6NKS - chains A and D of the 4 polymer chains in the assembly; structure by X-ray diffraction, 2.35 A resolution.

== Chain A ==
Protein: DNA polymerase beta
Source organism: Homo sapiens
Notes: EC 2.7.7.7, 4.2.99.-
UniProt: P06746 (DPOLB_HUMAN); numbering as in UniProt (aligned over 1-335)
Chain sequence (335 residues; each row starts with the number of its first residue):
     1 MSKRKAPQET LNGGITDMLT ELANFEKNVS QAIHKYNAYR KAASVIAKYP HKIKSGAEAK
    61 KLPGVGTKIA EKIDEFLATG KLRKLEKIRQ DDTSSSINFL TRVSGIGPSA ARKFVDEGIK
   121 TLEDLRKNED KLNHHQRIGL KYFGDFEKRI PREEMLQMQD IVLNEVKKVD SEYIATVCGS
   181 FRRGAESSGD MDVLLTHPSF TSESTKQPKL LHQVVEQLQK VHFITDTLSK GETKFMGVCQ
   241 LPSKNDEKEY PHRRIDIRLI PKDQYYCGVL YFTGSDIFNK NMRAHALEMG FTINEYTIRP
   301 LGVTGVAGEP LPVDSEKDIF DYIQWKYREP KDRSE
Unresolved in the structure: 1-9
Construct notes: engineered mutation Met289 (Lys in P06746)
Bound ions: Na+ site 1: Lys60, Leu62 (shared with DC3(D) of chain D); Na+ site 2: Thr101, Val103, Ile106 (shared with 1 residue of chain P); Mg2+: Asp190, Asp192 (together with GFH); Na+ site 3: Asp190, Asp192, Asp256 (together with GFH)
Small-molecule neighbours: GFH (2'-deoxy-5'-O-[(R)-{[(R)-[(R)-fluoro(phosphono)methyl](hydroxy)phosphoryl]oxy}(hydroxy)phosphoryl]guanosine): Arg149, Gly179, Ser180, Arg183, Ser188, Gly189, Asp190, Asp192, Tyr271, Phe272, Thr273, Gly274, Ser275, Asp276, Asn279, Arg283
Swiss-Prot annotation at these positions:
  - region: Arg183 to Asp192 (DNA-binding)
  - active site: Lys72 (Nucleophile)
  - binding site (K(+)): Lys60, Leu62, Val65, Thr101, Val103, Ile106
  - binding site (Na(+)): Lys60, Leu62, Val65, Thr101, Val103, Ile106
  - binding site (dATP): Arg149, Ser180, Arg183, Gly189, Asp190
  - binding site (dCTP): Arg149, Ser180, Arg183, Gly189, Asp190
  - binding site (dGTP): Arg149, Ser180, Arg183, Gly189, Asp190, Asp192
  - binding site (dTTP): Arg149, Ser180, Arg183, Gly189, Asp190
  - binding site (Mg(2+)): Asp190, Asp192, Asp256
  - modified residue: Lys72 (N6-acetyllysine), Arg83 (Omega-N-methylarginine), Arg152 (Omega-N-methylarginine)
  - cross-link (Glycyl lysine isopeptide (Lys-Gly)): Lys41 (interchain with G-Cter in ubiquitin), Lys61 (interchain with G-Cter in ubiquitin), Lys81 (interchain with G-Cter in ubiquitin)
  - natural variant: Leu22 (L22P: Found in a gastric cancer sample; uncertain significance), Tyr39 (Y39C: Found in a gastric cancer sample; uncertain significance), Gly118 (G118V: Decreased DNA-directed DNA polymerase activity), Arg137 (R137Q: Decreased function in base-excision repair), Arg149 (R149I: Decreased DNA-directed DNA polymerase activity), Asp160 (D160N: Found in a gastric cancer sample; uncertain significance), Cys239 (C239R: Found in a gastric cancer sample; uncertain significance), Met289 (K289M: Found in a colon cancer sample; uncertain significance; this construct carries the variant), Asn294 (N294D: Found in a gastric cancer sample; uncertain significance), Glu295 (E295K: Found in a gastric cancer sample; uncertain significance)
  - mutagenesis: Phe25 (F25W: No effect on 5'-dRP lyase activity. Decreased ssDNA binding), His34 (H34G: Decreased 5'-dRP lyase activity. Decreased ssDNA binding), Lys35 (K35A: Decreased 5'-dRP lyase activity. Decreased ssDNA binding. Loss of 5'-dRP lyase activity; when associated with A-68 and A-72. Decreased ssDNA binding; when associated with A-68 and A-72 ...), Tyr39 (Y39F: No effect on 5'-dRP lyase activity; Y39Q: Abolishes DNA polymerase and 5'-dRP lyase activity), Lys41 (K41R: Abolishes ubiquitination; when associated with R-61 and R-81), Lys60 (K60A: Decreased 5'-dRP lyase activity. Decreased ssDNA binding), Lys61 (K61R: Abolishes ubiquitination; when associated with R-41 and R-81), Lys68 (K68A: No effect on 5'-dRP lyase activity. Decreased ssDNA binding. Loss of 5'-dRP lyase activity; when associated with A-35 and A-72. Decreased ssDNA binding; when associated with A-35 and A-72 ...), Glu71 (E71Q: No effect on 5'-dRP lyase activity. No effect on structure shown by circular dichroism. No effect on ssDNA binding), Lys72 (K72A: Severely reduced 5'-dRP lyase activity. Does not affect ssDNA binding. Loss of 5'-dRP lyase activity; when associated with A-35 and A-68. Decreased ssDNA binding ...), Glu75 (E75A: Slightly decreased 5'-dRP lyase activity. Decreased ssDNA binding. No effect on structure shown by circular dichroism), Lys81 (K81R: Abolishes ubiquitination; when associated with R-41 and R-61), 5 further mutagenesis entries in UniProt

== Chain D ==
Molecule: 5-nt DNA strand
Sequence (5 nucleotides; numbered 1 to 5; the number before each row is that of its first residue):
     1 GTCGG
Bound ions: Na+: DC3 (shared with Lys60(A), Leu62(A) of chain A)

== Interface between chain A and chain D ==
Contacting residue pairs (17):
  His34(A) with DG1(D), base contact
  Lys35(A) with DG1(D), salt bridge to the phosphate
  Ala38(A) with DG1(D), base contact
  Tyr39(A) with DG1(D), sugar contact
  Leu62(A) with DC3(D), phosphate contact
  Pro63(A) with DC3(D), phosphate contact
  Gly64(A) with DT2(D), sugar contact; DC3(D), hydrogen bond to the phosphate
  Val65(A) with DT2(D), phosphate contact; DC3(D), phosphate contact
  Gly66(A) with DT2(D), hydrogen bond to the phosphate; DC3(D), phosphate contact
  Thr67(A) with DT2(D), phosphate contact
  Lys68(A) with DG1(D), salt bridge to the phosphate; DT2(D), hydrogen bond to the phosphate
  Ile69(A) with DG1(D), phosphate contact; DT2(D), hydrogen bond to the phosphate
Also at the interface, not in a pair above, chain A (16 interface residues in all): Glu26, Lys72, Lys84, Glu288
Also at the interface, not in a pair above, chain D (4 interface residues in all): DG5

== Summary ==
16 residues of chain A face 4 of chain D across their interface, with 4 hydrogen bonds and 2 salt bridges.
Polar pairs include Gly64(A)-DC3(D), Gly66(A)-DT2(D) and Lys68(A)-DT2(D). Bound to chain A: compound GFH.
Here chain A is DNA polymerase beta (Homo sapiens) and chain D is a 5-nt DNA strand. Entry 6NKS (Ternary
complex crystal structure of K289M variant of DNA polymerase Beta with beta-gamma CHF analog of ...) was
determined by X-ray diffraction together with 6NKR, 6NKT, 6NKU, 6NKV, 6NKW, 6NKX and 3 further entries from
the same study.
